9GSD - chains A and B; structure by electron microscopy, 3.04 A resolution.

== Chain A ==
Name: Plasma membrane calcium-transporting ATPase 2
From: Mus musculus
Notes: EC 7.2.2.10
UniProt: Q9R0K7 (AT2B2_MOUSE); residue numbers follow UniProt; this construct covers 1-1198
Amino-acid sequence (1214 residues; numbered 1 to 1214; the number before each row is that of its first residue):
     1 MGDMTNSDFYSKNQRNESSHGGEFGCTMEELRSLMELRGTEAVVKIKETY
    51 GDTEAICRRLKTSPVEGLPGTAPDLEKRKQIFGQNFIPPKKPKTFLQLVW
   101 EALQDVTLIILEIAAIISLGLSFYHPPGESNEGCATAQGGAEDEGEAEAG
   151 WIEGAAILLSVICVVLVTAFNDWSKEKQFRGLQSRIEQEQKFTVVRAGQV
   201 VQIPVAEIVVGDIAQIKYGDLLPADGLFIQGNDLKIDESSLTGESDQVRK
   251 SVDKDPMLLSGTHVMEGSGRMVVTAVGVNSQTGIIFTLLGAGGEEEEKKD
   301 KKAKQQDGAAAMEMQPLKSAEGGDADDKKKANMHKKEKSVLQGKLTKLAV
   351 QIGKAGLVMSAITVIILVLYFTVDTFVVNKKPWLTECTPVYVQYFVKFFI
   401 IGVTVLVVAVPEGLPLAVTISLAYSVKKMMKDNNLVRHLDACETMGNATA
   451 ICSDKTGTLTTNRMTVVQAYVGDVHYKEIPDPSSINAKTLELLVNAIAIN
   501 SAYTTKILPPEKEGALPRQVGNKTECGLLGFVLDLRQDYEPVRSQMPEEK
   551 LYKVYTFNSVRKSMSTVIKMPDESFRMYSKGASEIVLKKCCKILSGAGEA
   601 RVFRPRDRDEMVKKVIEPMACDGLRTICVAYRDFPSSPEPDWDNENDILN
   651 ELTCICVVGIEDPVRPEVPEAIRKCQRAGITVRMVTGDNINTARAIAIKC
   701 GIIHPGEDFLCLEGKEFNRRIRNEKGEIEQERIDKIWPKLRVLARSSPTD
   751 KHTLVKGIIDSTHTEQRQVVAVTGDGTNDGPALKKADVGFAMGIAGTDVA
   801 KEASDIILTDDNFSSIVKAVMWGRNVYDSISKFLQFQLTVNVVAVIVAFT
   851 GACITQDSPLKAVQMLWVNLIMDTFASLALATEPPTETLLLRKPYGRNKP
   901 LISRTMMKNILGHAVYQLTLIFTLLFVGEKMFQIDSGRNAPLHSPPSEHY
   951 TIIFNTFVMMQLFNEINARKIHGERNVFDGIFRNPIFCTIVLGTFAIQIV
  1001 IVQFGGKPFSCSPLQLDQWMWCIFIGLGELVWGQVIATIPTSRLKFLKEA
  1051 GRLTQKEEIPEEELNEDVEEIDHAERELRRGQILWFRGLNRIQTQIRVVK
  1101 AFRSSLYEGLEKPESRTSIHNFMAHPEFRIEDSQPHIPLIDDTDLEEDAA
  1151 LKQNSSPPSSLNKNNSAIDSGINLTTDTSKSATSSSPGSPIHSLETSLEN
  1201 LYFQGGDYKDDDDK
Disordered / not traced: 1-21, 128-147, 185-191, 291-337, 1043-1214
Construct notes: expression tag (1199-1214)
Metal / ion sites: Mg2+: D454, T456, D775; beryllium trifluoride ion near D454 (its only coordinating residue here)
Residues lining bound ligands: KXP ((2S)-1-{[(R)-hydroxy{[(1R,2R,3S,4R,5R,6S)-2,3,6-trihydroxy-4,5-bis(phosphonooxy)cyclohexyl]oxy}phosphoryl]oxy}-3-(octadecanoyloxy)propan-2-yl icosa-5,8,11,14-tetraenoate): Q351, I352, A355, M359, A409, L838, N841, V842, V845, I846, P900, I902, M907, I910
From the paper describing this entry:
  - conformationally variable residues (side-chain flip): N841, M872, D873
  - contacts within the chain: Q837-D873, Q837-N841
  - disease-associated variants - E412K, S877F: decreased catalytic activity
  - mutagenesis - Q837A, N841D, D873K: decreased catalytic activity

== Chain B ==
Name: Neuroplastin
From: Mus musculus
UniProt: P97300 (NPTN_MOUSE); numbering as in UniProt (aligned over 1-397)
Amino-acid sequence (413 residues; each row starts with the number of its first residue):
     1 MSGSSLPGALALSLLLVSGSLLPGPGAAQNAGFVKSPMSETKLTGDAFEL
    51 YCDVVGSPTPEIQWWYAEVNRAESFRQLWDGARKRRVTVNTAYGSNGVSV
   101 LRITRLTLEDSGTYECRASNDPKRNDLRQNPSITWIRAQATISVLQKPRI
   151 VTSEEVIIRESLLPVTLQCNLTSSSHTLMYSYWTRNGVELTATRKNASNM
   201 EYRINKPRAEDSGEYHCVYHFVSAPKANATIEVKAAPDITGHKRSENKNE
   251 GQDAMMYCKSVGYPHPEWIWRKKENGVFEEISNSSGRFFITNKENYTELS
   301 IVNLQITEDPGEYECNATNSIGSASVSTVLRVRSHLAPLWPFLGILAEII
   351 ILVVIIVVYEKRKRPDEVPDDDEPAGPMKTNSTNNHKDKNLRQRNTNENL
   401 YFQGGHHHHHHHH
Disordered / not traced: 1-146, 361-413
Cystine bridges: C169-C217, C258-C315
Covalently attached groups: N-acetylglucosamine (NAG) linked to N170, N196, N228, N283, N295, N316
Construct notes: expression tag (398-413)
Curated features (UniProtKB/Swiss-Prot):
  - region: R149 to S161 (Narpin)
  - glycosylation (N-linked (GlcNAc...) asparagine): N170, N196, N228, N283, N295, N316
From the paper describing this entry:
  - post-translational modification sites: N170, N196, N228, N283, N295, N316

== How chain A and chain B interact ==
Residue-residue contacts (25; chain A residue first):
  Q933(A) - R333(B)  hydrogen bond (backbone-side chain)
  I934(A) - R331(B)  hydrogen bond (backbone-side chain)
  D935(A) - R244(B)
  D935(A) - S245(B)  hydrogen bond
  D935(A) - R331(B)  salt bridge
  S936(A) - R244(B)
  R975(A) - Y359(B)
  N976(A) - I356(B)
  F978(A) - I356(B)  hydrophobic
  D1017(A) - A337(B)
  D1017(A) - P338(B)
  M1020(A) - P338(B)
  M1020(A) - P341(B)  hydrophobic
  M1020(A) - F342(B)  hydrophobic
  M1020(A) - I345(B)
  W1021(A) - P341(B)
  F1024(A) - G344(B)
  F1024(A) - I345(B)
  F1024(A) - E348(B)
  L1027(A) - I345(B)  hydrophobic
  L1027(A) - E348(B)
  L1027(A) - L352(B)  hydrophobic
  G1028(A) - E348(B)
  L1030(A) - L352(B)  hydrophobic
  Q1034(A) - I355(B)
Other interface residues (no listed pair), chain A (19 interface residues in all): L1016, Q1018, I1023, V1031
Other interface residues (no listed pair), chain B (18 interface residues in all): V329, I349, I351

== Summary ==
19 residues of chain A face 18 of chain B across their interface; the contacts include 3 hydrogen bonds and 1
salt bridge. Polar pairs include D935(A)-R331(B), Q933(A)-R333(B) and I934(A)-R331(B). The paper reports that
E412K, S877F and Q837A of chain A, among others, reduce catalytic activity; modification sites N170(B),
N196(B) and N228(B) among others; 5 substitutions were tested in all.
Here chain A is Plasma membrane calcium-transporting ATPase 2 and chain B is Neuroplastin, both from Mus
musculus. Entry 9GSD (Cryo-EM structure of mouse PMCA-NPTN complex captured in E2 state (BEF3)) was determined
by electron microscopy, deposited together with 9GSE, 9GSF, 9GSG, 9GSH and 9GTB.
